PDB entry 7WLD | electron microscopy, 2.53 A resolution | chains K and S of the 5 polymer chains in the assembly

[Chain K]
Name: GPI-anchor transamidase
From: Homo sapiens
Notes: EC 3.-.-.-
Reference sequence: Q92643 (GPI8_HUMAN); numbering as in UniProt (aligned over 2-395)
Chain sequence (647 residues; numbered -1 to 645; the number before each row is that of its first residue; numbers below 1 keep their minus sign (Met-1 is residue -1)):
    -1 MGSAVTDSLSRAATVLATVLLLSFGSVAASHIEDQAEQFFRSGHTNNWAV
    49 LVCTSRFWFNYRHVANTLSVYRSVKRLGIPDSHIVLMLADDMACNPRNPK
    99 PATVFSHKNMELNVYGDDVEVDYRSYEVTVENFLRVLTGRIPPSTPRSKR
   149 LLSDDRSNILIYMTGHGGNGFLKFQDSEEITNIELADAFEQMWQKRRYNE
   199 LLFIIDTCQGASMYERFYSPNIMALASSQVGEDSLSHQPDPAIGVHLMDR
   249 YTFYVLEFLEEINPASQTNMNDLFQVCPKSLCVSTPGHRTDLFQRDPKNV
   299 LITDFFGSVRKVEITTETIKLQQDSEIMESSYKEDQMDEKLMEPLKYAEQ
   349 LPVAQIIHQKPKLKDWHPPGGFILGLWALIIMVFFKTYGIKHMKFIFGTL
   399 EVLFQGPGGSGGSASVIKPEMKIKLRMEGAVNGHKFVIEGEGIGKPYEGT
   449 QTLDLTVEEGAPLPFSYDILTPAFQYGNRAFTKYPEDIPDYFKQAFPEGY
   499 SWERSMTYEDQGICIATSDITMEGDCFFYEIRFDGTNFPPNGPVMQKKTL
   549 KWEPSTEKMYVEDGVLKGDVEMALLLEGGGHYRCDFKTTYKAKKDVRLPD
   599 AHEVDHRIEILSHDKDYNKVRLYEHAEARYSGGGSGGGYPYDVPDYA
Unresolved in the structure: -1 to 38, 322-339, 388-645
Sequence notes: initiating methionine (-1); expression tag (0-1, 396-645)
Bound ions: Ca2+: Asp79, Ile82, Asp120
Ligand contacts: phosphatidyl serine (P5S; O-[(R)-{[(2R)-2,3-bis(octadecanoyloxy)propyl]oxy}(hydroxy)phosphoryl]-L-serine): Ile378, Val381, Phe382, Thr385, Tyr386
UniProt features mapped onto this chain:
  - region: Asp231 to Gln236 (Autoinhibitory loop)
  - active site: His164 (Proton donor), Cys206 (Nucleophile)
  - binding site (Ca(2+)): Asp79, Ile82, Glu118, Asp120
  - binding site (a protein): Cys206, Ser232, Ser234
Reported in the primary citation:
  - mutagenesis - H164A, C206S: abolished catalytic activity
  - catalytic residues: His164, Cys206 (proposed by the authors, not directly observed)
  - catalytic residues: Gly165
  - mutagenesis - R60A, R60E, R60K, R60L, C92A (61.0 +/- 6.3%), G165A, T179A, D204K, Q207E, Q207K, D247K: decreased catalytic activity
  - mutagenesis - H61A, H61D, D204N, D247N: unchanged catalytic activity
  - disease-associated variants - S53F, L86P, A87V, D88N, Y160S, A184V, M246K, C275R (citing earlier work)

[Chain S]
Name: GPI transamidase component PIG-S
From: Homo sapiens
Reference sequence: Q96S52 (PIGS_HUMAN); residues 2-555 here = UniProt positions 2-555
Chain sequence (816 residues; each row starts with the number of its first residue; numbers below 1 keep their minus sign (Met-1 is residue -1)):
    -1 MGSAAAGAAATHLEVARGKRAALFFAAVAIVLGLPLWWKTTETYRASLPY
    49 SQISGLNALQLRLMVPVTVVFTRESVPLDDQEKLPFTVVHEREIPLKYKM
    99 KIKCRFQKAYRRALDHEEEALSSGSVQEAEAMLDEPQEQAEGSLTVYVIS
   149 EHSSLLPQDMMSYIGPKRTAVVRGIMHREAFNIIGRRIVQVAQAMSLTED
   199 VLAAALADHLPEDKWSAEKRRPLKSSLGYEITFSLLNPDPKSHDVYWDIE
   249 GAVRRYVQPFLNALGAAGNFSVDSQILYYAMLGVNPRFDSASSSYYLDMH
   299 SLPHVINPVESRLGSSAASLYPVLNFLLYVPELAHSPLYIQDKDGAPVAT
   349 NAFHSPRWGGIMVYNVDSKTYNASVLPVRVEVDMVRVMEVFLAQLRLLFG
   399 IAQPQLPPKCLLSGPTSEGLMTWELDRLLWARSVENLATATTTLTSLAQL
   449 LGKISNIVIKDDVASEVYKAVAAVQKSAEELASGHLASAFVASQEAVTSS
   499 ELAFFDPSLLHLLYFPDDQKFAIYIPLFLPMAVPILLSLVKIFLETRKSW
   549 RKPEKTDGTLEVLFQGPGGSGGSASVIKPEMKIKLRMEGAVNGHKFVIEG
   599 EGIGKPYEGTQTLDLTVEEGAPLPFSYDILTPAFQYGNRAFTKYPEDIPD
   649 YFKQAFPEGYSWERSMTYEDQGICIATSDITMEGDCFFYEIRFDGTNFPP
   699 NGPVMQKKTLKWEPSTEKMYVEDGVLKGDVEMALLLEGGGHYRCDFKTTY
   749 KAKKDVRLPDAHEVDHRIEILSHDKDYNKVRLYEHAEARYSGGGSGGGGG
   799 GGGGGGEQKLISEEDL
Unresolved in the structure: -1 to 2, 535-814
Sequence notes: initiating methionine (-1); expression tag (0-1, 556-814)
Glycans and other covalent adducts: N-acetylglucosamine (NAG) linked to Asn267
UniProt features mapped onto this chain:
  - binding site (a cardiolipin): Arg15, Arg18
  - glycosylation (N-linked (GlcNAc...) asparagine): Asn267, Asn370
Reported in the primary citation:
  - disease-associated variants - L34P, E308G (citing earlier work)

[How chain K and chain S interact]
Contacting residue pairs - 64 pairs, chain K then chain S:
  Gly76(K) - Asn305(S)
  Pro78(K) - Glu308(S)
  Arg133(K) - Pro505(S)  hydrogen bond (side chain-backbone)
  Thr136(K) - Phe503(S)
  Gly137(K) - Phe503(S)
  Arg138(K) - Leu448(S)
  Arg138(K) - Phe502(S)  hydrogen bond (side chain-backbone)
  Arg138(K) - Phe503(S)
  Arg138(K) - Asp504(S)
  Arg138(K) - Leu507(S)
  Ile139(K) - Pro505(S)
  Arg145(K) - Ser317(S)  hydrogen bond (side chain-backbone)
  Arg145(K) - Leu318(S)
  Arg145(K) - Tyr319(S)  hydrogen bond (side chain-backbone)
  Arg145(K) - Val321(S)
  Arg148(K) - Leu318(S)
  Asp152(K) - Arg355(S)  salt bridge
  Asp153(K) - Lys222(S)  salt bridge
  Asp153(K) - Arg355(S)  salt bridge
  Arg154(K) - Arg218(S)
  Gln192(K) - Ser444(S)  hydrogen bond
  Gln192(K) - Gln447(S)  hydrogen bond
  Lys193(K) - Thr441(S)  hydrogen bond
  Lys193(K) - Glu499(S)  salt bridge
  Lys193(K) - Phe502(S)
  Lys193(K) - Phe503(S)
  Arg194(K) - Asp206(S)
  Pro262(K) - His302(S)
  Ser306(K) - Asn305(S)
  Val307(K) - Pro301(S)  hydrophobic
  Arg308(K) - Pro301(S)  hydrogen bond (backbone-backbone)
  Arg308(K) - Glu308(S)  salt bridge
  Arg308(K) - Ser353(S)
  Arg308(K) - Trp356(S)
  Lys309(K) - Arg219(S)
  Lys309(K) - Ser353(S)  hydrogen bond (backbone-side chain)
  Lys309(K) - Pro354(S)
  Val310(K) - Met297(S)  hydrophobic
  Val310(K) - Leu300(S)
  Val310(K) - Pro301(S)  hydrophobic
  Val310(K) - Phe351(S)  hydrophobic
  Val310(K) - His352(S)
  Glu311(K) - Phe351(S)
  Glu311(K) - His352(S)  salt bridge
  Ile312(K) - Val346(S)  hydrophobic
  Thr313(K) - Thr348(S)  hydrogen bond (backbone-side chain)
  Thr313(K) - Ala350(S)
  Thr313(K) - Phe351(S)
  Thr313(K) - His352(S)
  Thr313(K) - Gln392(S)
  Glu315(K) - Ala391(S)
  Glu315(K) - Leu395(S)
  Glu315(K) - Gln401(S)  hydrogen bond
  Thr316(K) - Glu387(S)
  Thr316(K) - Ala391(S)
  Ile317(K) - Phe258(S)  hydrophobic
  Ile317(K) - Glu387(S)
  Ile317(K) - Leu390(S)
  Ile317(K) - Ala391(S)
  Leu319(K) - Val383(S)
  Leu319(K) - Met386(S)
  Leu319(K) - Glu387(S)
  Gln320(K) - Tyr254(S)
  Gln321(K) - Tyr254(S)
Other interface residues (no listed pair), chain K (38 interface residues in all): Val128, Glu129, Leu132, Pro140, Pro141, Glu182, Gln189, Ala263
Other interface residues (no listed pair), chain S (55 interface residues in all): Glu228, Ile304, Ala315, Ile338, Val388, Arg394, Gly417, Thr440, Leu508, His509, Leu510, Leu511

[Summary]
38 residues of chain K and 55 residues of chain S are in contact; the contacts include 11 hydrogen bonds and 6
salt bridges. Polar contacts include Asp152(K)-Arg355(S), Asp153(K)-Lys222(S) and Asp153(K)-Arg355(S). From
the paper: catalytic residues His164(K), Cys206(K) and Gly165(K); R60A, R60E and R60K of chain K, among
others, reduce catalytic activity; 17 substitutions were tested in all.
Chain K is GPI-anchor transamidase and chain S is GPI transamidase component PIG-S, both from Homo sapiens;
the structure, Cryo-EM structure of the human glycosylphosphatidylinositol transamidase complex at 2.53
Angstrom resolution, was determined by electron microscopy.
